Entry 1N7S (X-ray diffraction, 1.45 A resolution); this record covers chains B and C of the 4 polymer chains in the assembly.

[Chain B]
Protein: Syntaxin 1A
Organism: Rattus norvegicus
Notes: fragment: SXc
Reference sequence: P32851 (STX1A_RAT); numbering as in UniProt (aligned over 191-256)
Chain sequence (68 residues; row label = number of the first residue in the row):
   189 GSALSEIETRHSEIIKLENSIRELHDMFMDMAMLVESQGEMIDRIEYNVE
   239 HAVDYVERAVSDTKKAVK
Differences from the reference sequence: cloning artifact (189-190)
Bound ions: Ca2+: K256 (shared with 1 residue of chain A; Q20(C) of chain C)
Swiss-Prot annotation at these positions:
  - site: K253, A254 (Microbial infection: Cleavage)
  - cross-link (Glycyl lysine isopeptide (Lys-Gly)): K252 (interchain with G-Cter in SUMO), K253 (interchain with G-Cter in SUMO), K256 (interchain with G-Cter in SUMO)
What the authors report for this chain:
  - Ca2+ coordination: K256

[Chain C]
Protein: Snap-25A
Organism: Rattus norvegicus
Notes: fragment: SN1b
Reference sequence: P60881 (SNP25_RAT); residues 7-83 here = UniProt positions 7-83
Chain sequence (79 residues; each row starts with the number of its first residue):
     5 GSMRNELEEMQRRADQLADESLESTRRMLQLVEESKDAGIRTLVMLDEQG
    55 EQLDRVEEGMNHINQDMKEAEKNLKDLGK
Differences from the reference sequence: cloning artifact (5-6)
Bound ions: Ca2+ site 1: Q20 (shared with 1 residue of chain A; K256(B) of chain B); Ca2+ site 2: E27, D80, K83; Ca2+ site 3: E27, D80
What the authors report for this chain:
  - Ca2+ coordination: E27, D80, K83

[Chain B / chain C interface]
Residue-residue contacts (65):
  L192(B) - A18(C)  hydrophobic
  I195(B) - A18(C)  hydrophobic
  I195(B) - L21(C)  hydrophobic
  E196(B) - R17(C)  salt bridge
  E196(B) - L21(C)
  H199(B) - L21(C)
  H199(B) - E24(C)  salt bridge
  H199(B) - S25(C)  hydrogen bond
  I202(B) - S25(C)
  I202(B) - S28(C)
  I202(B) - M32(C)
  I203(B) - S28(C)
  L205(B) - M32(C)  hydrophobic
  E206(B) - S28(C)  hydrogen bond
  E206(B) - R31(C)  salt bridge
  E206(B) - M32(C)
  I209(B) - M32(C)  hydrophobic
  I209(B) - L35(C)  hydrophobic
  I209(B) - V36(C)  hydrophobic
  R210(B) - R31(C)
  R210(B) - L35(C)
  H213(B) - L35(C)
  H213(B) - E38(C)  salt bridge
  H213(B) - S39(C)
  F216(B) - S39(C)
  F216(B) - A42(C)
  F216(B) - G43(C)
  M217(B) - E38(C)
  M217(B) - A42(C)  hydrophobic
  M219(B) - T46(C)
  A220(B) - A42(C)
  A220(B) - T46(C)
  A220(B) - M49(C)
  V223(B) - T46(C)
  V223(B) - M49(C)  hydrophobic
  V223(B) - L50(C)  hydrophobic
  V223(B) - Q53(C)  hydrogen bond (backbone-side chain)
  E224(B) - M49(C)
  G227(B) - Q53(C)
  I230(B) - Q53(C)
  I230(B) - Q56(C)
  D231(B) - Q56(C)  hydrogen bond
  I233(B) - V60(C)  hydrophobic
  E234(B) - Q56(C)  hydrogen bond
  E234(B) - R59(C)  salt bridge
  E234(B) - V60(C)
  V237(B) - V60(C)
  V237(B) - M64(C)  hydrophobic
  A240(B) - I67(C)  hydrophobic
  V241(B) - G63(C)
  V241(B) - H66(C)
  V241(B) - I67(C)  hydrophobic
  V244(B) - D70(C)
  V244(B) - M71(C)  hydrophobic
  E245(B) - H66(C)
  E245(B) - D70(C)
  V248(B) - D70(C)
  V248(B) - E73(C)
  V248(B) - A74(C)
  T251(B) - A74(C)
  T251(B) - N77(C)  hydrogen bond
  K252(B) - N77(C)
  A254(B) - L81(C)
  V255(B) - N77(C)
  V255(B) - D80(C)
Also at the interface, not in a pair above, chain B (34 interface residues in all): Q226, E238
Also at the interface, not in a pair above, chain C (38 interface residues in all): M14, A22, T29, R45, L57, L78

[Summary]
34 residues of chain B and 38 residues of chain C are in contact, with 6 hydrogen bonds and 5 salt bridges.
Polar pairs include E196(B)-R17(C), H199(B)-E24(C) and E206(B)-R31(C). K256(B) and Q20(C) form the Ca2+ site
1. E27(C), D80(C) and K83(C) coordinate Ca2+ site 2. From the paper: Ca2+ coordination by K256(B) and E27(C)
among others.
Chain B is Syntaxin 1A and chain C is Snap-25A, both from Rattus norvegicus; the structure, High Resolution
Structure of a Truncated Neuronal SNARE Complex, was determined by X-ray diffraction.
